8DBS - chains G and H of the 22 polymer chains in the assembly; structure by electron microscopy, 3.50 A resolution.

== Chain G ==
Name: ATP synthase gamma chain
Source organism: Escherichia coli
UniProtKB: C3SLA2 (C3SLA2_ECOLX); residues 1-284 here correspond to UniProt positions 2-285 (UniProt number = residue number + 1)
Sequence (284 residues; numbered 1 to 284; the number before each row is that of its first residue):
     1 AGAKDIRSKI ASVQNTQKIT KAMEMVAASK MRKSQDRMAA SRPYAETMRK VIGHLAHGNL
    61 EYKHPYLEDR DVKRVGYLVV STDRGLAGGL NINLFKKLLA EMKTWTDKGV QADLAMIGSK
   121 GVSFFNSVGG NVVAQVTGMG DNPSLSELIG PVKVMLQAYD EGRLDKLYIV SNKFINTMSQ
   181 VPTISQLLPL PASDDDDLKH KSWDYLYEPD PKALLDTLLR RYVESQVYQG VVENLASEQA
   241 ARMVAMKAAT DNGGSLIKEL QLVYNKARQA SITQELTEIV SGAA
Differences from the reference sequence: conflict Asp5 (Glu6 in C3SLA2), Ala87 (Cys88 in C3SLA2), Ala112 (Cys113 in C3SLA2)

== Chain H ==
Name: ATP synthase epsilon chain
Source organism: Escherichia coli
UniProtKB: A0A4V1DSB5 (A0A4V1DSB5_ECOLX); residues 3-103 here correspond to UniProt positions 4-104 (UniProt number = residue number + 1)
Sequence (101 residues; numbered 3 to 103; the number before each row is that of its first residue):
     3 TYHLDVVSAE QQMFSGLVEK IQVTGSEGEL GIYPGHAPLL TAIKPGMIRI VKQHGHEEFI
    63 YLSGGILEVQ PGNVTVLADT AIRGQDLDEA RAMEAKRKAE E

== How chain G and chain H interact ==
Contacting residue pairs (57; chain G residue first):
  Ser41(G) - Ala11(H)  hydrogen bond (side chain-backbone)
  Tyr44(G) - Val9(H)  hydrophobic
  Tyr44(G) - Ser10(H)
  Tyr44(G) - Ala11(H)
  Tyr44(G) - Leu79(H)  hydrophobic
  Tyr44(G) - Ala80(H)
  Met48(G) - Leu79(H)  hydrophobic
  Val51(G) - Glu70(H)
  Asn126(G) - Ala101(H)
  Val132(G) - Lys98(H)
  Val132(G) - Ala101(H)  hydrophobic
  Val133(G) - Ala94(H)
  Val133(G) - Lys98(H)  hydrogen bond (backbone-side chain)
  Ala134(G) - Ala97(H)
  Gln135(G) - Ala97(H)  hydrogen bond (side chain-backbone)
  Gln135(G) - Lys100(H)
  Val136(G) - Arg93(H)
  Ser144(G) - Glu12(H)
  Leu145(G) - Ala11(H)  hydrophobic
  Leu145(G) - Glu12(H)  hydrogen bond (backbone-side chain)
  Leu145(G) - Thr82(H)
  Leu145(G) - Arg85(H)
  Glu147(G) - Arg93(H)  hydrogen bond (backbone-side chain)
  Ile149(G) - Arg85(H)
  Ile149(G) - Asp90(H)
  Gly150(G) - Asp90(H)
  Lys153(G) - Asp88(H)  salt bridge
  Val154(G) - Ala94(H)  hydrophobic
  Gln157(G) - Asp88(H)
  His200(G) - Gln72(H)  hydrogen bond
  Trp203(G) - Pro40(H)
  Asp204(G) - Pro40(H)
  Tyr205(G) - Pro40(H)
  Tyr205(G) - Leu41(H)
  Tyr205(G) - Leu42(H)  hydrophobic
  Tyr205(G) - Glu70(H)  hydrogen bond
  Tyr205(G) - Val71(H)
  Tyr205(G) - Gln72(H)  hydrogen bond
  Leu206(G) - Pro40(H)  hydrogen bond (backbone-backbone)
  Leu206(G) - Leu41(H)
  Leu206(G) - Leu42(H)  hydrogen bond (backbone-backbone)
  Tyr207(G) - Leu42(H)
  Glu208(G) - Ser28(H)  hydrogen bond (side chain-backbone)
  Glu208(G) - Glu29(H)  hydrogen bond (side chain-backbone)
  Glu208(G) - Leu42(H)  hydrogen bond (backbone-backbone)
  Glu208(G) - Thr43(H)
  Pro209(G) - Glu29(H)
  Leu214(G) - Leu42(H)
  Thr217(G) - Ile68(H)
  Leu218(G) - Ile68(H)  hydrophobic
  Arg220(G) - Arg85(H)
  Arg221(G) - Asp81(H)  salt bridge
  Arg221(G) - Ile84(H)
  Arg221(G) - Arg85(H)
  Ser225(G) - Ala11(H)
  Tyr228(G) - Ala11(H)
  Tyr228(G) - Glu12(H)
Interface residues without a listed pair, chain G (38 interface residues in all): Leu55, Ser146, Pro151, Lys199, Glu224
Interface residues without a listed pair, chain H (34 interface residues in all): Gly27, Gly30, Ala44, Pro73, Ala83, Glu91

== Summary ==
The interface between chain G and chain H involves 38 residues on one side and 34 on the other, with 13
hydrogen bonds and 2 salt bridges. Among the polar pairs are Lys153(G)-Asp88(H), Arg221(G)-Asp81(H) and
Ser41(G)-Ala11(H).
Chain G is ATP synthase gamma chain and chain H is ATP synthase epsilon chain, both from Escherichia coli; the
structure, E. coli ATP synthase imaged in 10mM MgATP State2 "half-up" Fo classified, was determined by
electron microscopy (same publication as 8DBP, 8DBQ, 8DBR, 8DBT, 8DBU, 8DBV and 8DBW).
